8W9E - chains g and i of the 17 polymer chains in the assembly; structure by electron microscopy, 3.60 A resolution.

Chain g:
Molecule: Histone H2A type 1-B/E
From: Homo sapiens
UniProtKB: P04908 (H2A1B_HUMAN); residues 0-129 here correspond to UniProt positions 1-130 (UniProt number = residue number + 1)
Amino-acid sequence (130 residues; row label = number of the first residue in the row; numbering starts at 0):
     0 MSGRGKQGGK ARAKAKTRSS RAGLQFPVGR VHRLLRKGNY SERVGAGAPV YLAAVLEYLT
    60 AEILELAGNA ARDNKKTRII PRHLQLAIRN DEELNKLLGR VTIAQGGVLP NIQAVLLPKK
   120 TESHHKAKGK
Disordered / not traced: 0-10, 119-129
Swiss-Prot annotation at these positions:
  - modified residue: Ser1 (N-acetylserine), Arg3 (Citrulline), Lys5 (N6-(2-hydroxyisobutyryl)lysine), Lys9 (N6-(2-hydroxyisobutyryl)lysine), Lys13 (N6-(beta-hydroxybutyryl)lysine), Lys36 (N6-(2-hydroxyisobutyryl)lysine), Lys74 (N6-(2-hydroxyisobutyryl)lysine), Lys75 (N6-(2-hydroxyisobutyryl)lysine), Lys95 (N6-(2-hydroxyisobutyryl)lysine), Gln104 (N5-methylglutamine), Lys118 (N6-(2-hydroxyisobutyryl)lysine), Lys119 (N6-crotonyllysine), Thr120 (Phosphothreonine), Lys125 (N6-crotonyllysine)
  - cross-link (Glycyl lysine isopeptide (Lys-Gly)): Lys13 (interchain with G-Cter in ubiquitin), Lys15 (interchain with G-Cter in ubiquitin), Lys119 (interchain with G-Cter in ubiquitin)

Chain i:
Molecule: 5-DNA
From: Homo sapiens
Sequence (147 nucleotides; row label = number of the first residue in the row; numbers below 1 keep their minus sign (DA-73 is residue -73)):
   -73 ATCAATATCC ACCTGCAGAT ACTACCAAAA GTGTATTTGG AAACTGCTCC ATCAAAAGGC
   -13 ATGTTCAGCT GGAATCCAGC TGAACATGCC TTTTGATGGA GCAGTTTCCA AATACACTTT
    47 TGGTAGTATC TGCAGGTGGA TATTGAT

How chain g and chain i interact:
Contacting residue pairs (16; chain g residue first):
  Arg11(g) - DC43(i)  hydrogen bond to the base
  Arg11(g) - DT44(i)  sugar contact
  Arg29(g) - DG49(i)  salt bridge to the phosphate
  Arg35(g) - DT39(i)  salt bridge to the phosphate
  Arg42(g) - DA38(i)  hydrogen bond to the sugar
  Arg42(g) - DT39(i)  phosphate contact
  Val43(g) - DA38(i)  sugar contact
  Val43(g) - DT39(i)  hydrogen bond to the phosphate
  Gly44(g) - DA38(i)  phosphate contact
  Ala45(g) - DA38(i)  phosphate contact
  Lys75(g) - DC59(i)  phosphate contact
  Lys75(g) - DA60(i)  salt bridge to the phosphate
  Thr76(g) - DG58(i)  sugar contact
  Thr76(g) - DC59(i)  hydrogen bond to the phosphate
  Arg77(g) - DG58(i)  sugar contact
  Arg77(g) - DC59(i)  hydrogen bond to the phosphate
Other interface residues (no listed pair), chain g (11 interface residues in all): Glu41
Other interface residues (no listed pair), chain i (9 interface residues in all): DG48

Overview:
11 residues of chain g face 9 of chain i across their interface; the contacts include 5 hydrogen bonds and 3
salt bridges. Polar contacts include Arg11(g)-DC43(i), Arg42(g)-DA38(i) and Val43(g)-DT39(i).
Here chain g is Histone H2A type 1-B/E and chain i is 5-DNA, both from Homo sapiens. Entry 8W9E (Cryo-EM
structure of the Rpd3S-nucleosome complex from budding yeast in State 2) was determined by electron microscopy
together with 8W9C, 8W9D and 8W9F from the same study.
